PDB entry 4GDK | X-ray diffraction, 2.70 A resolution | chains E and F of the 6 polymer chains in the assembly

# Chain E
Name: Autophagy protein 5
From: Homo sapiens
UniProtKB: Q9H1Y0 (ATG5_HUMAN); residue numbers follow UniProt; this construct covers 1-275
Amino-acid sequence (275 residues; numbered 1 to 275; the number before each row is that of its first residue):
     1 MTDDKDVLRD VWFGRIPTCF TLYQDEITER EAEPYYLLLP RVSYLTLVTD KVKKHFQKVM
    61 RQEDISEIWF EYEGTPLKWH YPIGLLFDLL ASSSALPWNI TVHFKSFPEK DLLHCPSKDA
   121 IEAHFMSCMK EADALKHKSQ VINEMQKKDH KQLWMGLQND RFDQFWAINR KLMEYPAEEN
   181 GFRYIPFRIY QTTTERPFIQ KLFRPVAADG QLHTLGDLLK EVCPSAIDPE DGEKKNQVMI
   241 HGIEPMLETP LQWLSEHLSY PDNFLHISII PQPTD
Disordered / not traced: 1-2, 228-234, 275
Ion coordination: Na+: Ala95, Pro97, Asn99
Reported in the primary citation:
  - mutagenesis - H80A, H80L, L113A, S127L, A134E, L135R, K138A, K138A/Q146A, K138D, K138I, Q140A, N143A, M145D, Q146A, D149V, H150S, I168D, K171D, Q200W: decreased catalytic activity
  - mutagenesis - E131A, E131G: unchanged catalytic activity
  - mutagenesis - E131F: decreased expression

# Chain F
Name: Autophagy-related protein 16-1
From: Homo sapiens
UniProtKB: Q676U5 (A16L1_HUMAN); residue numbers follow UniProt; this construct covers 11-43
Amino-acid sequence (36 residues; numbered 8 to 43; the number before each row is that of its first residue):
     8 SHMPRWKRHI SEQLRRRDRL QRQAFEEIIL QYNKLL
Disordered / not traced: 8
Differences from the reference sequence: expression tag (8-10)
Swiss-Prot annotation at these positions:
  - region: Trp13 to Leu43 (Interaction with ATG5)
  - mutagenesis: Ile17 (I17W: Abolishes interaction with ATG5), Leu21 (L21W: Abolishes interaction with ATG5), Arg24 (R24D: Abolishes interaction with ATG5), Phe32 to Ile36 (In FII mutant; abolished binding to membranes and lipidation to ATG8 family proteins), Ile36 (I36W: Reduces interaction with ATG5)

# How chain E and chain F interact
Residue-residue contacts (39; chain E residue first):
  Asp4(E) with Lys14(F), salt bridge
  Val7(E) with Ser18(F); Leu21(F), hydrophobic
  Asp10(E) with Arg22(F); Arg24(F), hydrogen bond (backbone-side chain)
  Val11(E) with Leu21(F), hydrophobic
  Phe13(E) with Arg29(F), hydrogen bond (backbone-side chain)
  Gly14(E) with Arg24(F)
  Arg15(E) with Arg29(F)
  Pro17(E) with Gln28(F); Phe32(F), hydrophobic
  Pro34(E) with Tyr39(F), hydrogen bond (backbone-side chain)
  Tyr35(E) with Asn40(F); Leu43(F), hydrophobic
  Tyr36(E) with Ile36(F); Tyr39(F), hydrophobic; Asn40(F), hydrogen bond (backbone-side chain)
  Leu38(E) with Glu33(F)
  Arg41(E) with Arg24(F); Gln28(F), hydrogen bond
  His55(E) with Leu43(F)
  Phe87(E) with Gln28(F)
  Leu96(E) with Leu27(F); Gln28(F); Phe32(F), hydrophobic
  Pro97(E) with Phe32(F)
  His241(E) with Arg24(F), hydrogen bond (backbone-side chain)
  Ile243(E) with Ile17(F), hydrophobic; Gln20(F); Leu21(F), hydrophobic
  Glu244(E) with His16(F), hydrogen bond (backbone-side chain)
  Met246(E) with Trp13(F), hydrophobic; His16(F)
  Thr249(E) with Trp13(F); Ile17(F)
  Pro250(E) with Trp13(F)
  Trp253(E) with Trp13(F), hydrophobic; Lys14(F); Ile17(F), hydrophobic
Other interface residues (no listed pair), chain E (31 interface residues in all): Glu33, Leu37, Gly242, Pro245, Glu248, Leu254, Leu258
Other interface residues (no listed pair), chain F (20 interface residues in all): Arg12, Asp25

# In short
Chain E and chain F form an interface of 31 and 20 residues respectively; the contacts include 7 hydrogen
bonds and 1 salt bridge. Polar contacts include Asp4(E)-Lys14(F), Asp10(E)-Arg24(F) and Phe13(E)-Arg29(F). The
paper reports that H80A, H80L and L113A of chain E, among others, reduce catalytic activity; E131F of chain E
reduces expression; 22 substitutions were tested in all.
Here chain E is Autophagy protein 5 and chain F is Autophagy-related protein 16-1, both from Homo sapiens.
Entry 4GDK (Crystal Structure of Human Atg12~Atg5 Conjugate in Complex with an N-terminal Fragment of Atg16L1)
was determined by X-ray diffraction, deposited together with 4GDL.
